7DSS - chains 2 and 4 of the 5 polymer chains in the assembly; structure by electron microscopy, 3.90 A resolution.

[Chain 2]
Protein: VP2 of O-type FMDV capsid
Source organism: Foot-and-mouth disease virus
Chain sequence (206 residues; each row starts with the number of its first residue):
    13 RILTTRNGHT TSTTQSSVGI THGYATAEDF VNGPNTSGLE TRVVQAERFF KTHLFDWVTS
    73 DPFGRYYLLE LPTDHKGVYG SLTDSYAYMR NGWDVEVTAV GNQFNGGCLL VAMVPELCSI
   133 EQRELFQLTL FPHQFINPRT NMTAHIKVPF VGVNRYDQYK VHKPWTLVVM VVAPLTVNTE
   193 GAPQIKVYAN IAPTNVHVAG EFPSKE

[Chain 4]
Protein: VP4 of O-type FMDV capsid
Source organism: Foot-and-mouth disease virus
Chain sequence (75 residues; numbered 11 to 85; the number before each row is that of its first residue):
    11 SQNQSGNTGS IINNYYMQQY QNSMDTQLGN NAISGGSNEG STDTTSTHTT NTQNNDWFSK
    71 LASSAFSGLF GALLA
Unresolved in the structure: 11-14, 40-64

[Chain 2 / chain 4 interface]
Pairs across the interface - 6 pairs, chain 2 then chain 4:
  His34(2) with Trp67(4)
  Tyr36(2) with Trp67(4)
  Thr38(2) with Trp67(4)
  Phe42(2) with Leu38(4); Gly39(4)
  Asn44(2) with Leu38(4)
Also at the interface, not in a pair above, chain 2 (9 interface residues in all): Ala37, Gly45, Pro46, Arg167
Also at the interface, not in a pair above, chain 4 (4 interface residues in all): Phe68

[Overview]
9 residues of chain 2 face 4 of chain 4 across their interface.
Here chain 2 is VP2 of O-type FMDV capsid and chain 4 is VP4 of O-type FMDV capsid, both from Foot-and-mouth
disease virus. Entry 7DSS (Complex of FMDV and M8 Nab) was determined by electron microscopy together with
7DST from the same study.
